Entry 1W26 (X-ray diffraction, 2.70 A resolution); this record covers chain A.

Chain A:
Name: Trigger factor
Source organism: Escherichia coli
Reference sequence: P22257 (TIG_ECOLI); numbering as in UniProt (aligned over 1-432)
Sequence (432 residues; each row starts with the number of its first residue):
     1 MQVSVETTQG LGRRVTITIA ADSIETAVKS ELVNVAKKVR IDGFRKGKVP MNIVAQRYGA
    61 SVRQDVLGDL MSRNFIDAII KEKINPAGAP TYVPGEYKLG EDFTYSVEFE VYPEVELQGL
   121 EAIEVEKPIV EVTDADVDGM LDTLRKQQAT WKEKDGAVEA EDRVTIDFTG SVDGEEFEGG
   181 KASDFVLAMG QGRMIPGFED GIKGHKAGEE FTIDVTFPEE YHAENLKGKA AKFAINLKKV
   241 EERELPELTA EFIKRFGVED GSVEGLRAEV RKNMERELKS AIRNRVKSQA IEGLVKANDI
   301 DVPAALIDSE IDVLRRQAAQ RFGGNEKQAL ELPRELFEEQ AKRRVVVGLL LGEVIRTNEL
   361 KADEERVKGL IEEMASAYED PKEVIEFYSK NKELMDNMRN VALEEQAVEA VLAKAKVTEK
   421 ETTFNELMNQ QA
Modified residues: Mse1, Mse51, Mse71, Mse140, Mse189, Mse194, Mse274, Mse374, Mse395, Mse398, Mse428 (selenomethionine; parent Met)

Overview:
Chain A is Trigger factor (Escherichia coli); the structure, Trigger Factor in Complex with the Ribosome forms
a Molecular Cradle for Nascent Proteins, was determined by X-ray diffraction, deposited together with 1W2B.
